Entry 5ZM9 (X-ray diffraction, 2.70 A resolution); this record covers chain D.

== Chain D ==
Protein: Globin Protein
Organism: Ramazzottius varieornatus
UniProt: A0A1D1V896 (A0A1D1V896_RAMVA); residues 37-190 here = UniProt positions 37-190
Chain sequence (171 residues; each row starts with the number of its first residue):
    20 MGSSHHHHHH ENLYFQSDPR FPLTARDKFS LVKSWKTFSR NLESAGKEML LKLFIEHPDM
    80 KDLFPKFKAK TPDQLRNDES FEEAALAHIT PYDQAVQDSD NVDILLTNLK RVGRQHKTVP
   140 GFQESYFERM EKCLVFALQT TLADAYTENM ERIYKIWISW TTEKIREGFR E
Unresolved in the structure: 20-36
Construct notes: expression tag (20-36)
Bound ions: heme Fe: H107, H135
Residues lining bound ligands: heme (HEM): L72, M79, L82, F83, A106, H107, P110, Y111, V131, Q134, H135, V138, F141, Y145, F146, M149, I184

== Overview ==
Ligands of chain D: heme. The heme Fe site is built by H107 and H135.
Chain D is Globin Protein (Ramazzottius varieornatus); the structure, Crystal structure of hexacoordinated
heme protein from anhydrobiotic tardigrade at pH 7, was determined by X-ray diffraction together with 5ZIQ
from the same study.
